Entry 6M44 (X-ray diffraction, 3.81 A resolution); this record covers chains C and I of the 18 polymer chains in the assembly.

Chain C:
Protein: Histone H2A type 1-B/E
From: Homo sapiens
Reference sequence: P04908 (H2A1B_HUMAN); residues 0-129 here correspond to UniProt positions 1-130 (UniProt number = residue number + 1)
Chain sequence (130 residues; each row starts with the number of its first residue; numbering starts at 0):
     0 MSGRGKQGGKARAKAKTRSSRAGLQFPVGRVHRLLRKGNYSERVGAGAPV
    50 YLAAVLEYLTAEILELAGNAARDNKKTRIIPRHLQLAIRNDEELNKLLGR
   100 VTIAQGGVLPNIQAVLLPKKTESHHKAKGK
Unresolved in the structure: 0-15, 119-129
UniProt features mapped onto this chain:
  - modified residue: Ser1 (N-acetylserine), Arg3 (Citrulline), Lys5 (N6-(2-hydroxyisobutyryl)lysine), Lys9 (N6-(2-hydroxyisobutyryl)lysine), Lys13 (N6-(beta-hydroxybutyryl)lysine), Lys36 (N6-(2-hydroxyisobutyryl)lysine), Lys74 (N6-(2-hydroxyisobutyryl)lysine), Lys75 (N6-(2-hydroxyisobutyryl)lysine), Lys95 (N6-(2-hydroxyisobutyryl)lysine), Gln104 (N5-methylglutamine), Lys118 (N6-(2-hydroxyisobutyryl)lysine), Lys119 (N6-crotonyllysine), Thr120 (Phosphothreonine), Lys125 (N6-crotonyllysine)
  - cross-link (Glycyl lysine isopeptide (Lys-Gly)): Lys13 (interchain with G-Cter in ubiquitin), Lys15 (interchain with G-Cter in ubiquitin), Lys119 (interchain with G-Cter in ubiquitin)

Chain I:
Molecule: 355-nt DNA strand
From: other sequences
Sequence (355 nucleotides; each row starts with the number of its first residue):
     1 CGCTGACGAAAAAAAAAACGCATCCCGGTGCCGAGGCCGCTCAATTGGTC
    51 GTAGACAGCTCTAGCACCGCTTAAACGCACGTACGCGCTGTCTACCGCGT
   101 TTTAACCGCCACTAGAAGCGCTTACTAGTCTCCAGGCACGTGTGAGACCG
   151 GCACATGAAAAAAAAAATGCATGCTCGAGTATGAAAAAAAAAATCGCATC
   201 CCGGTGCCGAGGCCGCTCAATTGGTCGTAGACAGCTCTAGCACCGCTTAA
   251 ACGCACGTACGCGCTGTCTACCGCGTTTTAACCGCCACTAGAAGCGCTTA
   301 CTAGTCTCCAGGCACGTGTGAGACCGGCACATGAAAAAAAAAACGTCAGC
   351 GGTAC
Ion coordination: Ca2+ near DG136 (its only coordinating residue here)

How chain C and chain I interact:
Residue-residue contacts (18; chain C residue first):
  Arg29(C) with DG312(I), phosphate contact; DC313(I), salt bridge to the phosphate
  His31(C) with DA303(I), salt bridge to the phosphate
  Arg35(C) with DA303(I), salt bridge to the phosphate
  Glu41(C) with DA303(I), phosphate contact
  Arg42(C) with DC301(I), base contact; DT302(I), hydrogen bond to the sugar; DA303(I), phosphate contact
  Val43(C) with DT302(I), hydrogen bond to the phosphate; DA303(I), hydrogen bond to the phosphate
  Gly44(C) with DT302(I), hydrogen bond to the phosphate
  Ala45(C) with DT302(I), hydrogen bond to the phosphate
  Lys75(C) with DG322(I), phosphate contact; DA323(I), phosphate contact
  Thr76(C) with DA321(I), hydrogen bond to the phosphate; DG322(I), hydrogen bond to the phosphate
  Arg77(C) with DA321(I), hydrogen bond to the sugar; DG322(I), hydrogen bond to the phosphate

In short:
Chain C and chain I form an interface of 11 and 8 residues respectively; the contacts include 9 hydrogen bonds
and 3 salt bridges. Among the polar pairs are Arg42(C)-DT302(I), Arg77(C)-DA321(I) and Val43(C)-DT302(I).
Here chain C is Histone H2A type 1-B/E (Homo sapiens) and chain I is a 355-nt DNA strand (other sequences).
Entry 6M44 (355 bp di-nucleosome harboring cohesive DNA termini (high cryoprotectant)) was determined by X-ray
diffraction (same publication as 6LA8, 6LA9 and 6M3V).
